Entry 5A6T (X-ray diffraction, 1.65 A resolution); this record covers chains A and B of the 3 polymer chains in the assembly.

# Chain A
Name: Urease subunit gamma
From: Sporosarcina pasteurii
Notes: EC 3.5.1.5
Reference sequence: P41022 (URE3_SPOPA); residue numbers follow UniProt; this construct covers 1-100
Chain sequence (100 residues; each row starts with the number of its first residue):
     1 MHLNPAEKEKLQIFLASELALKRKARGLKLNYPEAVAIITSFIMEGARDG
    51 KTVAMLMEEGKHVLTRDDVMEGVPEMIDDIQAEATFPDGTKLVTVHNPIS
Sequence notes: conflict Ala20 (Leu in P41022), Lys22 (Arg in P41022)
Modified residues: Met1 (n-carboxymethionine; CXM)

# Chain B
Name: Urease subunit beta
From: Sporosarcina pasteurii
Notes: EC 3.5.1.5
Reference sequence: P41021 (URE2_SPOPA); residues 1-126 here = UniProt positions 1-126
Chain sequence (126 residues; numbered 1 to 126; the number before each row is that of its first residue):
     1 MSNNNYIVPGEYRVAEGEIEINAGREKTTIRVSNTGDRPIQVGSHIHFVE
    51 VNKELLFDRAEGIGRRLNIPSGTAARFEPGEEMEVELTELGGNREVFGIS
   101 DLTNGSVDNKELILQRAKELGYKGVE
Not modelled in the structure: 1-4

# Chain A / chain B interface
Residue-residue contacts - 10 pairs, chain A then chain B:
  Arg66(A) - Tyr6(B)  hydrogen bond
  Glu71(A) - Tyr6(B)
  Glu71(A) - Ile7(B)  hydrogen bond (side chain-backbone)
  Gly72(A) - Tyr6(B)  hydrogen bond (backbone-side chain)
  Gly72(A) - Ile7(B)
  Gly72(A) - Pro9(B)
  Pro74(A) - Tyr6(B)
  Glu75(A) - Tyr6(B)  hydrogen bond
  Glu75(A) - Val8(B)
  Met76(A) - Pro9(B)  hydrophobic
Other interface residues (no listed pair), chain B (5 interface residues in all): Asn5

# In short
6 residues of chain A face 5 of chain B across their interface; the contacts include 4 hydrogen bonds. Among
the polar pairs are Arg66(A)-Tyr6(B), Glu71(A)-Ile7(B) and Gly72(A)-Tyr6(B).
Here chain A is Urease subunit gamma and chain B is Urease subunit beta, both from Sporosarcina pasteurii.
Entry 5A6T (1.65 A resolution Sulphite inhibited Sporosarcina pasteurii urease) was determined by X-ray
diffraction.
